PDB entry 1SMW | X-ray diffraction, 1.38 A resolution | chain A

[Chain A]
Name: Rubredoxin
Source organism: Clostridium pasteurianum
Reference sequence: P00268 (RUBR_CLOPA); numbering as in UniProt (aligned over 1-54)
Amino-acid sequence (54 residues; row label = number of the first residue in the row):
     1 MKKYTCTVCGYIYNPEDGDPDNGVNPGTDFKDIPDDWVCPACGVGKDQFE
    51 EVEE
Differences from the reference sequence: engineered mutation A41 (Leu in P00268)
Metal / ion sites: Fe2+: C6, C9, C39, C42
Swiss-Prot annotation at these positions:
  - binding site (Fe cation): C6, C9, C39, C42
  - modified residue: M1 (N-formylmethionine)

[Overview]
The Fe2+ site is built by C6, C9, C39 and C42. UniProt lists 4 Fe cation-binding residues.
Chain A is Rubredoxin (Clostridium pasteurianum); the structure, Crystal Structure of Cp Rd L41A mutant in
reduced state 2 (soaked), was determined by X-ray diffraction (same publication as 1SMM and 1SMU).
